PDB entry 8EHA | electron microscopy, 3.70 A resolution | chains G and I of the 8 polymer chains in the assembly

== Chain G ==
Molecule: DNA-directed RNA polymerase subunit alpha
Source organism: Escherichia coli
Notes: EC 2.7.7.6
UniProt: P0A7Z6 (RPOA_ECO57); residues 1-234 here = UniProt positions 1-234
Amino-acid sequence (239 residues; numbered 1 to 239; the number before each row is that of its first residue):
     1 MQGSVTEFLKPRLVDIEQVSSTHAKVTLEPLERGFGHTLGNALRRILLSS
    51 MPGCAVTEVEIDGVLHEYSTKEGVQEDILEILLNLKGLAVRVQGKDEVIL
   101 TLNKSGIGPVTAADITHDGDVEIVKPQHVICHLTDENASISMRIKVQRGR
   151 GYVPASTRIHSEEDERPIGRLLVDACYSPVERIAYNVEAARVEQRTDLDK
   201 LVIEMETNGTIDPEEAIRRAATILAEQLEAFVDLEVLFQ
Unresolved in the structure: 1-7, 160-165, 232-239
Differences from the reference sequence: expression tag (235-239)

== Chain I ==
Molecule: DNA-directed RNA polymerase subunit beta
Source organism: Escherichia coli
Notes: EC 2.7.7.6
UniProt: P0A8V4 (RPOB_ECO57); residue numbers follow UniProt; this construct covers 1-1342
Amino-acid sequence (1342 residues; each row starts with the number of its first residue):
     1 MVYSYTEKKRIRKDFGKRPQVLDVPYLLSIQLDSFQKFIEQDPEGQYGLE
    51 AAFRSVFPIQSYSGNSELQYVSYRLGEPVFDVQECQIRGVTYSAPLRVKL
   101 RLVIYEREAPEGTVKDIKEQEVYMGEIPLMTDNGTFVINGTERVIVSQLH
   151 RSPGVFFDSDKGKTHSSGKVLYNARIIPYRGSWLDFEFDPKDNLFVRIDR
   201 RRKLPATIILRALNYTTEQILDLFFEKVIFEIRDNKLQMELVPERLRGET
   251 ASFDIEANGKVYVEKGRRITARHIRQLEKDDVKLIEVPVEYIAGKVVAKD
   301 YIDESTGELICAANMELSLDLLAKLSQSGHKRIETLFTNDLDHGPYISET
   351 LRVDPTNDRLSALVEIYRMMRPGEPPTREAAESLFENLFFSEDRYDLSAV
   401 GRMKFNRSLLREEIEGSGILSKDDIIDVMKKLIDIRNGKGEVDDIDHLGN
   451 RRIRSVGEMAENQFRVGLVRVERAVKERLSLGDLDTLMPQDMINAKPISA
   501 AVKEFFGSSQLSQFMDQNNPLSEITHKRRISALGPGGLTRERAGFEVRDV
   551 HPTHYGRVCPIETPEGPNIGLINSLSVYAQTNEYGFLETPYRKVTDGVVT
   601 DEIHYLSAIEEGNYVIAQANSNLDEEGHFVEDLVTCRSKGESSLFSRDQV
   651 DYMDVSTQQVVSVGASLIPFLEHDDANRALMGANMQRQAVPTLRADKPLV
   701 GTGMERAVAVDSGVTAVAKRGGVVQYVDASRIVIKVNEDEMYPGEAGIDI
   751 YNLTKYTRSNQNTCINQMPCVSLGEPVERGDVLADGPSTDLGELALGQNM
   801 RVAFMPWNGYNFEDSILVSERVVQEDRFTTIHIQELACVSRDTKLGPEEI
   851 TADIPNVGEAALSKLDESGIVYIGAEVTGGDILVGKVTPKGETQLTPEEK
   901 LLRAIFGEKASDVKDSSLRVPNGVSGTVIDVQVFTRDGVEKDKRALEIEE
   951 MQLKQAKKDLSEELQILEAGLFSRIRAVLVAGGVEAEKLDKLPRDRWLEL
  1001 GLTDEEKQNQLEQLAEQYDELKHEFEKKLEAKRRKITQGDDLAPGVLKIV
  1051 KVYLAVKRRIQPGDKMAGRHGNKGVISKINPIEDMPYDENGTPVDIVLNP
  1101 LGVPSRMNIGQILETHLGMAAKGIGDKINAMLKQQQEVAKLREFIQRAYD
  1151 LGADVRQKVDLSTFSDEEVMRLAENLRKGMPIATPVFDGAKEAEIKELLK
  1201 LGDLPTSGQIRLYDGRTGEQFERPVTVGYMYMLKLNHLVDDKMHARSTGS
  1251 YSLVTQQPLGGKAQFGGQRFGEMEVWALEAYGAAYTLQEMLTVKSDDVNG
  1301 RTKMYKNIVDGNHQMEPGMPESFNVLLKEIRSLGINIELEDE
Unresolved in the structure: 1, 891-914, 1342
Swiss-Prot annotation at these positions:
  - modified residue (N6-acetyllysine): Lys1022, Lys1200
Small-molecule neighbours: chapso (1N7): Gln46, Tyr47, Tyr179, Ser398, Ala399, Val400, Arg452, Glu458, Asn462, Arg465, Glu583, Tyr584

== Chain G / chain I interface ==
Pairs across the interface (59; chain G residue first):
  Asn41(G) with Gly1215(I); Arg1216(I), hydrogen bond (side chain-backbone); Gly1218(I)
  Arg44(G) with Glu1083(I), hydrogen bond (side chain-backbone); Tyr1087(I); Gly1091(I)
  Arg45(G) with Glu1083(I); Asp1084(I), salt bridge; Gly1215(I); Arg1216(I)
  Leu48(G) with Glu1083(I)
  Ser49(G) with Glu1083(I)
  Leu65(G) with Ile873(I)
  His66(G) with Ile873(I); Gly874(I); Thr927(I); Val928(I); Ile929(I)
  Tyr68(G) with Tyr756(I); Ile929(I), hydrophobic; Ala1055(I); Lys1057(I)
  Thr70(G) with Ala729(I)
  Lys71(G) with Asp728(I)
  Glu72(G) with Asp728(I); Lys958(I), salt bridge
  Gly73(G) with Asp728(I), hydrogen bond (backbone-side chain)
  Val74(G) with Asp728(I); Ala729(I), hydrogen bond (backbone-backbone)
  Gln75(G) with Val727(I); Ala729(I)
  Glu76(G) with Ala729(I)
  Asp77(G) with Lys755(I), salt bridge; Tyr756(I); Asn766(I)
  Leu79(G) with Leu693(I), hydrophobic; Tyr756(I); Ile831(I), hydrophobic
  Glu80(G) with Met768(I)
  Leu83(G) with Leu693(I), hydrophobic; Arg694(I)
  Lys86(G) with Gln824(I), hydrogen bond (side chain-backbone); Asp826(I), salt bridge
  Thr134(G) with Tyr726(I); Val727(I), hydrogen bond (side chain-backbone)
  Tyr152(G) with Val823(I); Gln824(I)
  Ser156(G) with Arg1059(I)
  Pro167(G) with Glu876(I)
  Arg170(G) with Glu876(I)
  Glu181(G) with Arg821(I)
  Arg182(G) with Asn1090(I), hydrogen bond (side chain-backbone); Gly1091(I); Thr1092(I)
  Ile183(G) with Gly1091(I)
  Ala184(G) with Asn1090(I); Gly1091(I)
  Tyr185(G) with Tyr1087(I), hydrogen bond; Gly1218(I), hydrogen bond (side chain-backbone)
Other interface residues (no listed pair), chain G (38 interface residues in all): Glu67, Ile107, Asp135, Pro154, Ile168, Leu172, Asp174, Cys176
Other interface residues (no listed pair), chain I (45 interface residues in all): Ser730, Pro769, Val771, Ser772, Leu773, Tyr872, Ala875, Glu962, Val1056, Glu1089, Thr1217

== Overview ==
38 residues of chain G and 45 residues of chain I are in contact; the contacts include 9 hydrogen bonds and 4
salt bridges. Polar pairs include Arg45(G)-Asp1084(I), Glu72(G)-Lys958(I) and Asp77(G)-Lys755(I). Bound to
chain I: chapso.
Here chain G is DNA-directed RNA polymerase subunit alpha and chain I is DNA-directed RNA polymerase subunit
beta, both from Escherichia coli. Entry 8EHA (Cryo-EM structure of his-elemental paused elongation complex
with a folded TL and a rotated RH-FL (out)) was determined by electron microscopy (same publication as 8EG7,
8EG8, 8EGB, 8EH8, 8EH9, 8EHF and 8EHI).
